2NTL - chains A and C of the 4 polymer chains in the assembly; structure by X-ray diffraction, 2.60 A resolution.

# Chain A (and C)
Protein: IMP cyclohydrolase
Source organism: Methanothermobacter thermautotrophicus
Notes: EC 3.5.4.10; chain C of this document is another copy of the same molecule, construct and numbering; everything in this record applies to it too
Reference sequence: O27099 (PURO_METTH); residue numbers follow UniProt; this construct covers 1-202
Sequence (222 residues; row label = number of the first residue in the row; numbers below 1 keep their minus sign (Met-19 is residue -19)):
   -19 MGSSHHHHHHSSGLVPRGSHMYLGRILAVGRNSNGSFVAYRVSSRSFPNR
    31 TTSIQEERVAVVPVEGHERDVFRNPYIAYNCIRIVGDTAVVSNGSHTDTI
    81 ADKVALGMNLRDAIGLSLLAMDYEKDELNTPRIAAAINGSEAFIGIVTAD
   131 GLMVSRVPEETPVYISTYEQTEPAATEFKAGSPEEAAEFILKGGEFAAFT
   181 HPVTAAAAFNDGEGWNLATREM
Not modelled in the structure: -19 to 0 (chain C: -19 to -4)
Differences from the reference sequence: cloning artifact (-19 to -16, -9 to 0); expression tag (-15 to -10)
Ligand contacts: aminoimidazole 4-carboxamide ribonucleotide (AMZ): Tyr2, Arg5, Tyr20, Ser23, Ser24, Arg25, Ser26, Phe27, Arg30, Asn54, Tyr56, Ile57, Tyr59, Asn73, Glu104, Asp106, Leu108, Thr110, Tyr148
Reported in the primary citation:
  - binding site for aminoimidazole 4-carboxamide ribonucleotide: Tyr2, Arg5, Ser24, Ser26, Asp106
  - catalytic residues: Arg30, Tyr59, Glu104 (proposed by the authors, not directly observed)
  - mutagenesis - Y59F: decreased catalytic activity
  - mutagenesis - C61A: increased catalytic activity

# How chain A and chain C interact
Contacting residue pairs (13):
  Lys83(A) with Arg91(C); Asp92(C), salt bridge
  Leu86(A) with Asn89(C)
  Gly87(A) with Met88(C); Asn89(C), hydrogen bond (backbone-backbone)
  Met88(A) with Gly87(C); Met88(C), hydrophobic; Asp92(C)
  Asn89(A) with Leu86(C), hydrogen bond (side chain-backbone); Gly87(C), hydrogen bond (backbone-backbone)
  Arg91(A) with Lys83(C)
  Asp92(A) with Lys83(C), salt bridge; Met88(C)

# Overview
The chain A/chain C interface involves 7 residues from each chain, with 3 hydrogen bonds and 2 salt bridges.
Among the polar pairs are Lys83(A)-Asp92(C), Asn89(A)-Leu86(C) and Gly87(A)-Asn89(C). Ligands of chain A:
aminoimidazole 4-carboxamide ribonucleotide. From the paper: catalytic residues Arg30(A), Tyr59(A) and
Glu104(A); Y59F of chain A reduces catalytic activity.
Chain A and chain C are both IMP cyclohydrolase (Methanothermobacter thermautotrophicus); the structure,
Crystal structure of PurO/AICAR from Methanothermobacter thermoautotrophicus, was determined by X-ray
diffraction together with 2NTK and 2NTM from the same study.
